Entry 7FOA (X-ray diffraction, 1.67 A resolution); this record covers chains A and B.

Chain A:
Molecule: Pre-mRNA-splicing factor 8
Source organism: Saccharomyces cerevisiae S288C
UniProt: P33334 (PRP8_YEAST); numbering as in UniProt (aligned over 1836-2090)
Sequence (258 residues; row label = number of the first residue in the row):
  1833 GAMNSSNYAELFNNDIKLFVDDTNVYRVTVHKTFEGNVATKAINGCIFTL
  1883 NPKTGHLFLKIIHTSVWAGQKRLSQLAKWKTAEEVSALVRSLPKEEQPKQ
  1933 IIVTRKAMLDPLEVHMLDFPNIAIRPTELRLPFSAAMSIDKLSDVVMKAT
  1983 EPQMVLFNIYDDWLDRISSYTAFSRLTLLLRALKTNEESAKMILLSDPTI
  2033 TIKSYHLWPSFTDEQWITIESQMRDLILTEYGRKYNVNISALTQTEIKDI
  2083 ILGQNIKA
Unresolved in the structure: 2070-2090
Sequence notes: expression tag (1833-1835)
UniProt features mapped onto this chain:
  - mutagenesis: Asp1853 (D1853A: Alters protein folding. Severely impaired growth. Strongly reduced growth at 35 degrees Celsius; when associated with A-1854; D1853N: Reduced growth at 30 degrees Celsius ...), Asp1854 (D1854A: Reduced growth at 30 degrees Celsius. Strongly reduced growth at 16 degrees Celsius. Strongly reduced growth at 35 degrees Celsius; when associated with A-1853 ...), Thr1855 (T1855A: Reduced growth at 30 degrees Celsius. Strongly reduced growth at 16 degrees Celsius), Thr1936 (T1936A: Reduced growth at 30 degrees Celsius. Strongly reduced growth at 16 degrees Celsius), Arg1937 (R1937K: Severely impaired growth. Reduced growth at 30 degrees Celsius. Strongly reduced growth at 16 degrees Celsius)

Chain B:
Molecule: A1 cistron-splicing factor AAR2
Source organism: Saccharomyces cerevisiae S288C
UniProt: P32357 (AAR2_YEAST); aligned to UniProt positions 1-317 over residues 1-317
Sequence (308 residues; each row starts with the number of its first residue; note: 13 numbers in that range are skipped by the numbering (no residue carries them; nothing is unmodelled there); numbers below 1 keep their minus sign (Gly-3 is residue -3)):
    -3 GAMAMNTVPFTSAPIEVTIGIDQYSFNVKENQPFHGIKDIPIGHVHVIHF
    47 QHADNSSMRYGYWFDCRMGNFYIQYDPKDGLYKMMEERDGAKFENIVHNF
    97 KERQMMVSYPKIDEDDTWYNLTEFVQMDKIRKIVRKDENQFSYVDSSMTT
   147 VQENEL
   166 SSSSSDPAHSLNYTVINFKSREAIRPGHEMEDFLDKSYYLNTVMLQGIFK
   216 NSSNYFGELQFAFLNAMFFGNYGSSLQWHAMIELICSSATVPKHMLDKLD
   266 EILYYQIKTLPEQYSDILLNERVWNICLYSSFQKNSLHNTEKIMENKYPE
   316 LL
Unresolved in the structure: -3 to 0, 166-169
Sequence notes: expression tag (-3 to 0); conflict Ser166 (Leu153 in P32357), Ser167 (Lys154 in P32357), Ser170 (Asp in P32357)
UniProt features mapped onto this chain:
  - region: Leu261 to Ile282 (Leucine-zipper)
  - modified residue: Ser253 (Phosphoserine), Thr274 (Phosphothreonine)
Small-molecule neighbours:
  - N-cyclopropyl-2-(3-fluorophenoxy)acetamide (VHO), molecule 1: Pro5, Phe6, Thr7, Tyr68, Gln70, Glu83, Lys88, Phe89, Ile92, Phe96
  - N-cyclopropyl-2-(3-fluorophenoxy)acetamide (VHO), molecule 2: Gln19, His45, Gln47, Arg55, Ala231, Met232, Phe233, Gly235, Thr274, Pro276, Tyr279, Ile282

Chain A / chain B interface:
Pairs across the interface - 16 pairs, chain A then chain B:
  Gln1907(A) with Met195(B); Leu199(B)
  Leu1908(A) with Met195(B), hydrophobic
  Trp1911(A) with Glu194(B); Met195(B), hydrophobic; Phe198(B), hydrophobic
  Asp1942(A) with Lys184(B), salt bridge
  Glu1945(A) with Lys184(B), salt bridge
  Val1946(A) with Ile189(B), hydrophobic; Glu194(B); Phe198(B), hydrophobic
  His1947(A) with Glu194(B), salt bridge
  Leu1949(A) with Lys184(B); Ser185(B); Arg186(B)
  Asp1950(A) with Arg186(B), salt bridge

In short:
9 residues of chain A face 8 of chain B across their interface; the contacts include 4 salt bridges. Among the
polar pairs are Asp1942(A)-Lys184(B), Glu1945(A)-Lys184(B) and His1947(A)-Glu194(B). Chain B binds
N-cyclopropyl-2-(3-fluorophenoxy)acetamide. From UniProt: 5 mutagenesis sites on chain A.
Here chain A is Pre-mRNA-splicing factor 8 and chain B is A1 cistron-splicing factor AAR2, both from
Saccharomyces cerevisiae S288C. Entry 7FOA (PanDDA analysis group deposition -- Aar2/RNaseH in complex with
fragment P07H07 from the F2X-Universal Library) was determined by X-ray diffraction (same publication as 5ST0,
5ST1, 5ST2, 5ST3, 5ST4, 5ST5 and 248 further entries).
